PDB entry 4YXW | X-ray diffraction, 3.10 A resolution | chains F and G of the 9 polymer chains in the assembly

== Chain F ==
Molecule: ATP synthase subunit beta, mitochondrial
Organism: Bos taurus
Notes: EC 3.6.3.14
Reference sequence: P00829 (ATPB_BOVIN); residues -3 to 478 here correspond to UniProt positions 47-528 (UniProt number = residue number + 50)
Chain sequence (482 residues; each row starts with the number of its first residue; numbers below 1 keep their minus sign (Ala-3 is residue -3)):
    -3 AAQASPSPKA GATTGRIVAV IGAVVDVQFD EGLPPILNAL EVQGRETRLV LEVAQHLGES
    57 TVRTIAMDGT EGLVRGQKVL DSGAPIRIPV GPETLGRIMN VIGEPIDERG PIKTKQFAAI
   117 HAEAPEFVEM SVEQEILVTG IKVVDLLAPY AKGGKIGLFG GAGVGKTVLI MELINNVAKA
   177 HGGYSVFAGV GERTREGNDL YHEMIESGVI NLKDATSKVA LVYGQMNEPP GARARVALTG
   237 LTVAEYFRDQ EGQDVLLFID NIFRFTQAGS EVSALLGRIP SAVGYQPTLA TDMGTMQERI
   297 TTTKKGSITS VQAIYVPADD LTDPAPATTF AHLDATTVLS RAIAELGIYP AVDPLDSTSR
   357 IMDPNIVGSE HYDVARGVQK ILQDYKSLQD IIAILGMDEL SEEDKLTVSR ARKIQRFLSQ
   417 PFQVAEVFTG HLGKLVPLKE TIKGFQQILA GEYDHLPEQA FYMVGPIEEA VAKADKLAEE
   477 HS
Not modelled in the structure: -3 to 8, 475-478
Metal / ion sites: Mg2+: Thr163 (together with AMP-PNP); Na+ near Leu414 (its only coordinating residue here)
Residues lining bound ligands:
  - AMP-PNP (ANP; phosphoaminophosphonic acid-adenylate ester), molecule 1: Gly157, Ala158, Gly159, Val160, Gly161, Lys162, Thr163, Val164, Glu188, Arg189, Tyr311, Tyr345, Pro346, Phe418, Ala421, Phe424, Thr425
  - AMP-PNP (ANP), molecule 2: Ser355, Met358, Tyr368, Arg372
Swiss-Prot annotation at these positions:
  - binding site (ADP): Gly159, Val160, Gly161, Lys162, Thr163, Val164
  - binding site (ATP): Gly159, Gly161, Lys162, Thr163, Val164, Arg189
  - binding site (phosphate): Gly159, Val160, Gly161, Lys162, Thr163
  - binding site (Mg(2+)): Thr163, Glu188
  - modified residue: Lys74 (N6-acetyllysine), Lys111 (N6-acetyllysine), Lys148 (N6-acetyllysine), Lys209 (N6-acetyllysine), Lys214 (N6-acetyllysine), Thr262 (Phosphothreonine), Ser365 (Phosphoserine), Lys376 (N6-acetyllysine), Ser383 (Phosphoserine), Lys430 (N6-acetyllysine), Lys435 (N6-acetyllysine), Lys472 (N6-acetyllysine)
  - glycosylation: Ser56 (O-linked (GlcNAc) serine)
Reported in the primary citation:
  - binding site for Monothiophosphate: Lys162, Arg189, Asp256, Asn257, Arg260

== Chain G ==
Molecule: ATP synthase subunit gamma, mitochondrial
Organism: Bos taurus
Reference sequence: P05631 (ATPG_BOVIN); residues 1-273 here correspond to UniProt positions 26-298 (UniProt number = residue number + 25)
Chain sequence (273 residues; numbered 1 to 273; the number before each row is that of its first residue):
     1 ATLKDITRRL KSIKNIQKIT KSMKMVAAAK YARAERELKP ARVYGVGSLA LYEKADIKTP
    61 EDKKKHLIIG VSSDRGLCGA IHSSVAKQMK SEAANLAAAG KEVKIIGVGD KIRSILHRTH
   121 SDQFLVTFKE VGRRPPTFGD ASVIALELLN SGYEFDEGSI IFNRFRSVIS YKTEEKPIFS
   181 LDTISSAESM SIYDDIDADV LRNYQEYSLA NIIYYSLKES TTSEQSARMT AMDNASKNAS
   241 EMIDKLTLTF NRTRQAVITK ELIEIISGAA ALD
Not modelled in the structure: 50-66, 97-106, 149-158, 174-195, 273
Swiss-Prot annotation at these positions:
  - modified residue: Lys14 (N6-acetyllysine), Lys24 (N6-succinyllysine), Lys30 (N6-acetyllysine), Lys90 (N6-acetyllysine), Ser121 (Phosphoserine), Lys129 (N6-acetyllysine), Lys172 (N6-acetyllysine), Lys245 (N6-succinyllysine)

== Interface between chain F and chain G ==
Contacting residue pairs (17; chain F residue first):
  Ile275(F) - Ala271(G)  hydrophobic
  Pro276(F) - Ser267(G)
  Asp386(F) - Arg9(G)  salt bridge
  Ala389(F) - Asn238(G)  hydrogen bond (backbone-side chain)
  Ala389(F) - Met242(G)  hydrophobic
  Ile390(F) - Ala235(G)
  Ile390(F) - Asn238(G)  hydrogen bond (backbone-side chain)
  Ile390(F) - Met242(G)  hydrophobic
  Leu391(F) - Leu77(G)  hydrophobic
  Asp394(F) - Gly79(G)
  Asp394(F) - Ala80(G)
  Glu395(F) - Gly76(G)
  Glu395(F) - Leu77(G)  hydrogen bond (side chain-backbone)
  Glu395(F) - Cys78(G)
  Glu398(F) - Lys87(G)
  Glu398(F) - Lys90(G)  salt bridge
  Lys401(F) - Ser83(G)
Other interface residues (no listed pair), chain F (11 interface residues in all): Val279
Other interface residues (no listed pair), chain G (18 interface residues in all): Ile16, Asn234, Ala239, Lys260

== Summary ==
Chain F and chain G form an interface of 11 and 18 residues respectively, with 3 hydrogen bonds and 2 salt
bridges. Polar contacts include Asp386(F)-Arg9(G), Glu398(F)-Lys90(G) and Ala389(F)-Asn238(G). Bound to chain
F: AMP-PNP. From the paper: a binding site for Monothiophosphate at Lys162(F), Arg189(F) and Asp256(F) among
others.
Chain F is ATP synthase subunit beta, mitochondrial and chain G is ATP synthase subunit gamma, mitochondrial,
both from Bos taurus; the structure, Bovine heart mitochondrial F1-ATPase inhibited by AMP-PNP and ADP in the
presence of thiophosphate, was determined by X-ray diffraction, deposited together with 4Z1M.
